1X38 - chain A; structure by X-ray diffraction, 1.70 A resolution.

Chain A:
Name: beta-D-glucan exohydrolase isoenzyme ExoI
From: Hordeum vulgare
Notes: EC 3.2.1.58
Chain sequence (602 residues; numbered 1 to 602; the number before each row is that of its first residue):
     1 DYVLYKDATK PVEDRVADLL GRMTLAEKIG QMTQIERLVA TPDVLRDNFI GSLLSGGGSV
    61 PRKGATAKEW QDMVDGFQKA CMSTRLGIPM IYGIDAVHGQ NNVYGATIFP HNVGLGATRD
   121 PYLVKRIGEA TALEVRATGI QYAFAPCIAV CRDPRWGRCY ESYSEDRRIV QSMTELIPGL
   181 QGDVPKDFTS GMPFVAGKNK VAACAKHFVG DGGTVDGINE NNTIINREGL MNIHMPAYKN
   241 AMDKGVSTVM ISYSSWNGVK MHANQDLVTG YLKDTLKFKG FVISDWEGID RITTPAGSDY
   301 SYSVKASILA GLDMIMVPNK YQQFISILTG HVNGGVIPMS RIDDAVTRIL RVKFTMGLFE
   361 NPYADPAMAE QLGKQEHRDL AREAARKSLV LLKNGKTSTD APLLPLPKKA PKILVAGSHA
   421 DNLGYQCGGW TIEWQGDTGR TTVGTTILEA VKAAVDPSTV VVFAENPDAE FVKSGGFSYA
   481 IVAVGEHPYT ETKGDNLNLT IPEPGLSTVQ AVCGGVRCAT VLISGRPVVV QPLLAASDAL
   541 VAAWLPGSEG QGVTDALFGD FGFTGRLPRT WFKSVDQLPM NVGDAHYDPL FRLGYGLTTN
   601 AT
Disulfide bonds: Cys151-Cys159, Cys513-Cys518
Glycans and other covalent adducts: N-acetylglucosamine (NAG) linked to Asn221, Asn600; glycan linked to Asn498
Small-molecule neighbours: gluco-phenylimidazole (IDD; (5R,6R,7S,8S)-5-(hydroxymethyl)-2-phenyl-5,6,7,8-tetrahydroimidazo[1,2-a]pyridine-6,7,8-triol): Leu54, Gly56, Gly57, Asp95, Phe144, Arg158, Lys206, His207, Met250, Tyr253, Asp285, Trp286, Arg291, Met316, Trp430, Trp434, Glu491

Summary:
Ligands of chain A: gluco-phenylimidazole. N-acetylglucosamine is covalently linked to Asn221, Asn498 and
Asn600.
Chain A is beta-D-glucan exohydrolase isoenzyme ExoI (Hordeum vulgare); the structure, crystal structure of
barley beta-D-glucan glucohydrolase isoenzyme exo1 in complex with gluco-phenylimidazole, was determined by
X-ray diffraction (same publication as 1X39).
